5W7O - chains C and A of the 3 polymer chains in the assembly; structure by X-ray diffraction, 1.75 A resolution.

== Chain C ==
Molecule: 6-nt DNA strand
Sequence (6 nucleotides; numbered 1 to 6; the number before each row is that of its first residue):
     1 ATGXCG
Modified / non-standard residues: US3 (1-(2-deoxy-5-O-phosphono-beta-D-erythro-pentofuranosyl)-5-methyl-2-selanylpyrimidin-4(1H)-one) at position 4

== Chain A ==
Name: Ribonuclease H
Organism: Bacillus halodurans (strain ATCC BAA-125 / DSM 18197 / FERM 7344 / JCM 9153 / C-125)
Notes: EC 3.1.26.4
UniProt: Q9KEI9 (RNH1_BACHD); numbering as in UniProt (aligned over 62-193)
Amino-acid sequence (132 residues; each row starts with the number of its first residue):
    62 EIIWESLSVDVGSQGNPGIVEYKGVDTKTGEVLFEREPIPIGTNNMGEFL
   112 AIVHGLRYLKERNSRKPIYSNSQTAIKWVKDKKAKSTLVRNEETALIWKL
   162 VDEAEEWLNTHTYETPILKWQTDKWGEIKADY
Construct notes: engineered mutation Asn132 (Asp in Q9KEI9)
Ion coordination: Mg2+ site 1: Asp71, Glu109, Asn132 (shared with 1 residue of chain B); Mg2+ site 2: Asp71, Asp192

== How chain C and chain A interact ==
Residue-residue contacts (19; chain C residue first):
  DT2(C) with Asn77(A), hydrogen bond to the base; Pro78(A), phosphate contact
  DG3(C) with Asn77(A), hydrogen bond to the sugar; Pro78(A), phosphate contact; Thr104(A), phosphate contact; Asn105(A), hydrogen bond to the base; Asn106(A), base contact
  US3_4(C) with Thr104(A), hydrogen bond to the phosphate; Asn106(A), sugar contact; Thr135(A), base contact; Trp139(A), phosphate contact; Lys146(A), sugar contact; Ser147(A), hydrogen bond to the phosphate; Thr148(A), hydrogen bond to the phosphate; Leu149(A), phosphate contact
  DC5(C) with Lys138(A), phosphate contact; Trp139(A), hydrogen bond to the phosphate; Lys146(A), phosphate contact
  DG6(C) with Lys138(A), phosphate contact
Other interface residues (no listed pair), chain A (13 interface residues in all): Met107

== In short ==
The interface between chain C and chain A involves 5 residues on one side and 13 on the other; the contacts
include 7 hydrogen bonds. Polar pairs include DT2(C)-Asn77(A), DG3(C)-Asn105(A) and DG3(C)-Asn77(A). Asp71(A),
Glu109(A) and Asn132(A) form the Mg2+ site 1.
Chain C is a 6-nt DNA strand and chain A is Ribonuclease H (Bacillus halodurans (strain ATCC BAA-125 / DSM
18197 / FERM 7344 / JCM 9153 / C-125)); the structure, 2-Se-T4-DNA and native RNA hybrid in complex with RNase
H catalytic domain D132N mutant, was determined by X-ray diffraction.
